6O61 - chains C and D of the 6 polymer chains in the assembly; structure by X-ray diffraction, 2.60 A resolution.

== Chain C ==
Name: Tubulin alpha-1B chain
From: Sus scrofa
Reference sequence: Q2XVP4 (TBA1B_PIG); numbering as in UniProt (aligned over 1-450)
Sequence (450 residues; each row starts with the number of its first residue):
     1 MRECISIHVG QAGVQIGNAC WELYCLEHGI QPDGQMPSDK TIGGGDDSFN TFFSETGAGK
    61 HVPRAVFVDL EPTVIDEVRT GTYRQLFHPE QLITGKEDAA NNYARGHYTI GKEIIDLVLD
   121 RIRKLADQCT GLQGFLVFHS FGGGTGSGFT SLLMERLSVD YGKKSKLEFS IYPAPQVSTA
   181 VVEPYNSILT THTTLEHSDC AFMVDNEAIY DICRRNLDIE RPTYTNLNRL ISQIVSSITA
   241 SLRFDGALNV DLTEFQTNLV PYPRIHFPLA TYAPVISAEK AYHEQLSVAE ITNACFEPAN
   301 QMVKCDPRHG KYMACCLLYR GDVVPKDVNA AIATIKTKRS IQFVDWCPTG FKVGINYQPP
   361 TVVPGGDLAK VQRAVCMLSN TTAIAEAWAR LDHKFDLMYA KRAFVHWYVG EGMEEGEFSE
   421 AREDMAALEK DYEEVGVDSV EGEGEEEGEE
Disordered / not traced: 441-450
Ion coordination: Ca2+: Asp-39, Thr-41, Gly-44, Glu-55
Small-molecule neighbours:
  - GTP (guanosine-5'-triphosphate): Gly-10, Gln-11, Ala-12, Gln-15, Ile-16, Asp-69, Asp-98, Ala-99, Ala-100, Asn-101, Ser-140, Gly-142, Gly-143, Gly-144, Thr-145, Gly-146, Ile-171, Pro-173, Val-177, Thr-179, Glu-183, Asn-206, Tyr-224, Leu-227, Asn-228, Ile-231
  - KUM ([2-(1H-indol-3-yl)-1H-imidazol-5-yl](3,4,5-trimethoxyphenyl)methanone): Asn-101, Thr-179, Ala-180, Val-181
Curated features (UniProtKB/Swiss-Prot):
  - motif: Met-1 to Cys-4 (MREC motif)
  - active site: Glu-254
  - binding site (GTP): Gly-10, Gln-11, Ala-12, Gln-15, Glu-71, Ala-99, Ser-140, Gly-143, Gly-144, Thr-145, Gly-146, Thr-179, Glu-183, Asn-206, Tyr-224, Asn-228, Leu-252
  - binding site (Mg(2+)): Glu-71
  - modified residue: Lys-40 (N6,N6,N6-trimethyllysine), Ser-48 (Phosphoserine), Ser-232 (Phosphoserine), Tyr-282 (3'-nitrotyrosine), Arg-339 (Omega-N-methylarginine), Ser-439 (Phosphoserine), Glu-443 (5-glutamyl polyglutamate), Glu-445 (5-glutamyl polyglutamate)
  - cross-link (Glycyl lysine isopeptide (Lys-Gly)): Lys-326 (interchain with G-Cter in ubiquitin), Lys-370 (interchain with G-Cter in ubiquitin)

== Chain D ==
Name: Tubulin beta-2B chain
From: Sus scrofa
Reference sequence: A0A287AGU7 (A0A287AGU7_PIG); residues 1-445 here = UniProt positions 1-445
Sequence (445 residues; row label = number of the first residue in the row):
     1 MREIVHIQAG QCGNQIGAKF WEVISDEHGI DPTGSYHGDS DLQLERINVY YNEATGNKYV
    61 PRAILVDLEP GTMDSVRSGP FGQIFRPDNF VFGQSGAGNN WAKGHYTEGA ELVDSVLDVV
   121 RKESESCDCL QGFQLTHSLG GGTGSGMGTL LISKIREEYP DRIMNTFSVM PSPKVSDTVV
   181 EPYNATLSVH QLVENTDETY CIDNEALYDI CFRTLKLTTP TYGDLNHLVS ATMSGVTTCL
   241 RFPGQLNADL RKLAVNMVPF PRLHFFMPGF APLTSRGSQQ YRALTVPELT QQMFDSKNMM
   301 AACDPRHGRY LTVAAIFRGR MSMKEVDEQM LNVQNKNSSY FVEWIPNNVK TAVCDIPPRG
   361 LKMSATFIGN STAIQELFKR ISEQFTAMFR RKAFLHWYTG EGMDEMEFTE AESNMNDLVS
   421 EYQQYQDATA DEQGEFEEEE GEDEA
Disordered / not traced: 274-283, 432-445
Small-molecule neighbours:
  - GDP (guanosine-5'-diphosphate): Gly-10, Gln-11, Cys-12, Gln-15, Ile-16, Asp-67, Ala-97, Asn-99, Ser-138, Gly-140, Gly-141, Gly-142, Thr-143, Gly-144, Val-169, Pro-171, Val-175, Ser-176, Glu-181, Asn-204, Leu-207, Tyr-222, Leu-225, Asn-226
  - KUM ([2-(1H-indol-3-yl)-1H-imidazol-5-yl](3,4,5-trimethoxyphenyl)methanone): Tyr-200, Val-236, Cys-239, Leu-240, Leu-246, Asn-247, Ala-248, Asp-249, Lys-252, Leu-253, Asn-256, Met-257, Thr-312, Val-313, Ala-314, Ala-315, Asn-347, Asn-348, Val-349, Lys-350, Ala-352, Ile-368

== Chain C / chain D interface ==
Pairs across the interface (44):
  Glu-71(C) / Asn-247(D)
  Lys-96(C) / Asp-128(D)  salt bridge
  Glu-97(C) / Arg-2(D)  salt bridge
  Glu-97(C) / Cys-129(D)  hydrogen bond
  Asp-98(C) / Asn-247(D)
  Asp-98(C) / Lys-252(D)  salt bridge
  Ala-100(C) / Arg-251(D)
  Ala-100(C) / Lys-252(D)
  Ala-100(C) / Val-255(D)
  Asn-101(C) / Lys-252(D)
  Asn-101(C) / Asn-256(D)
  Arg-105(C) / Arg-251(D)
  Pro-175(C) / Asn-347(D)
  Ser-178(C) / Lys-350(D)  hydrogen bond (backbone-side chain)
  Ala-180(C) / Asn-256(D)
  Val-181(C) / Asn-256(D)  hydrogen bond (backbone-side chain)
  Val-181(C) / Asn-347(D)
  Glu-220(C) / Lys-324(D)
  Lys-394(C) / Pro-346(D)
  Lys-394(C) / Asn-347(D)
  Leu-397(C) / Trp-344(D)
  Leu-397(C) / Pro-346(D)  hydrophobic
  Leu-397(C) / Ala-430(D)  hydrophobic
  Met-398(C) / Trp-344(D)  hydrogen bond (backbone-backbone)
  Met-398(C) / Pro-346(D)
  Lys-401(C) / Phe-260(D)
  Lys-401(C) / Trp-344(D)
  Lys-401(C) / Thr-429(D)  hydrogen bond (side chain-backbone)
  Lys-401(C) / Ala-430(D)
  Arg-402(C) / Phe-260(D)
  Ala-403(C) / Pro-259(D)
  Ala-403(C) / Phe-260(D)  hydrophobic
  Phe-404(C) / Val-255(D)
  Phe-404(C) / Asn-256(D)
  Phe-404(C) / Val-258(D)
  Phe-404(C) / Pro-259(D)  hydrogen bond (backbone-backbone)
  Phe-404(C) / Ile-345(D)  hydrophobic
  His-406(C) / Val-258(D)
  His-406(C) / Pro-259(D)  hydrogen bond (side chain-backbone)
  His-406(C) / Phe-260(D)
  His-406(C) / Pro-261(D)
  Trp-407(C) / Ala-254(D)
  Trp-407(C) / Val-255(D)  hydrogen bond (side chain-backbone)
  Trp-407(C) / Val-258(D)  hydrogen bond (side chain-backbone)
Interface residues without a listed pair, chain C (23 interface residues in all): Thr-179, Val-182
Interface residues without a listed pair, chain D (29 interface residues in all): Leu-130, Arg-162, Asp-197, Asp-249, Thr-312, Glu-343, Asn-348, Ala-428

== Summary ==
23 residues of chain C and 29 residues of chain D are in contact; the contacts include 9 hydrogen bonds and 3
salt bridges. Polar pairs include Lys-96(C)/Asp-128(D), Glu-97(C)/Arg-2(D) and Asp-98(C)/Lys-252(D). Compound
KUM is bound between chain C and chain D. Chain C binds GTP.
Chain C is Tubulin alpha-1B chain and chain D is Tubulin beta-2B chain, both from Sus scrofa; the structure,
Tubulin-RB3_SLD-TTL in complex with compound ABI-231, was determined by X-ray diffraction (same publication as
6O5M and 6O5N).
